PDB entry 8I06 | X-ray diffraction, 2.50 A resolution | chains A and B

# Chain A (and B)
Protein: Serine acetyltransferase
Organism: Salmonella enterica subsp. enterica serovar Typhimurium
Notes: EC 2.3.1.30; chain B of this document is another copy of the same molecule, construct and numbering; everything in this record applies to it too
UniProt: A0A0D6I3Y9 (A0A0D6I3Y9_SALTM); residue numbers follow UniProt; this construct covers 2-272
Sequence (280 residues; row label = number of the first residue in the row; numbers below 1 keep their minus sign (Met-7 is residue -7)):
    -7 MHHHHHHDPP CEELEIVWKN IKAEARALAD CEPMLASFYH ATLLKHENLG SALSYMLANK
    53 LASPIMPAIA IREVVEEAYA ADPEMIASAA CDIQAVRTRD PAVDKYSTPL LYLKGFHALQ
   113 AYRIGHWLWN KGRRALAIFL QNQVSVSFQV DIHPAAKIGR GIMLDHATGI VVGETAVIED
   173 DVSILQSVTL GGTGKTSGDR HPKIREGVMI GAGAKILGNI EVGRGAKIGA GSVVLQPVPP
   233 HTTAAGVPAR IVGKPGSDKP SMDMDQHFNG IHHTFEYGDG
Disordered / not traced: -7 to 0, 245-272 (chain B: -7 to 4, 245-272)
Construct notes: initiating methionine (-7); expression tag (-6 to 1)
Residues lining bound ligands:
  - coenzyme A (COA): His158, Val163, Leu177, Gln178, Thr181, Gly183, Gly184, Thr185, Lys187, Met201, Gly203, Ala204, Leu209, Lys219, Gly221, Ala222, Val225, Leu227, Thr235, Ala237, Gly238, Val239, Pro240, Arg242, Val244
  - cysteine (CYS): Asp92, Pro93, Ala94, Asp157, His158, Gly183, Gly184, Arg192, His193
What the authors report for this chain:
  - binding site for coenzyme A: Thr185, Lys187, Ala222, Thr235

# Interface between chain A and chain B
Contacting residue pairs - 18 pairs, chain A then chain B:
  Lys37(A) with Glu65(B)
  His38(A) with Glu65(B), salt bridge
  Tyr47(A) with Ile61(B); Ala62(B); Glu65(B)
  Ala50(A) with Ile61(B), hydrophobic
  Asn51(A) with Ile61(B)
  Ile61(A) with Tyr47(B), hydrophobic; Ala50(B), hydrophobic; Asn51(B)
  Ala62(A) with Tyr47(B)
  Arg64(A) with Ile61(B); Glu65(B), salt bridge
  Glu65(A) with Lys37(B); His38(B); Tyr47(B); Arg64(B), salt bridge
  Val66(A) with Lys37(B)
Also at the interface, not in a pair above, chain A (12 interface residues in all): Pro59, Ala60
Also at the interface, not in a pair above, chain B (12 interface residues in all): Ala33, Ala60, Val66

# Overview
The chain A/chain B interface involves 12 residues from each chain; the contacts include 3 salt bridges. Polar
pairs include His38(A)-Glu65(B) and Arg64(A)-Glu65(B). Bound to chain A: cysteine and coenzyme A. The paper
reports a binding site for coenzyme A at Thr185(A), Lys187(A) and Ala222(A) among others.
Chain A and chain B are both Serine acetyltransferase (Salmonella enterica subsp. enterica serovar
Typhimurium); the structure, Crystal structure of serine acetyltransferase from Salmonella typhimurium
complexed with CoA, was determined by X-ray diffraction (same publication as 8I04 and 8I09).
